PDB entry 3K6X | X-ray diffraction, 2.25 A resolution | chain A

Chain A:
Protein: Solute-binding protein MA_0280
From: Methanosarcina acetivorans
UniProtKB: Q8TTZ5 (Y280_METAC); residues 27-352 here = UniProt positions 27-352
Amino-acid sequence (354 residues; numbered -1 to 352; the number before each row is that of its first residue; numbers below 1 keep their minus sign (Met-1 is residue -1)):
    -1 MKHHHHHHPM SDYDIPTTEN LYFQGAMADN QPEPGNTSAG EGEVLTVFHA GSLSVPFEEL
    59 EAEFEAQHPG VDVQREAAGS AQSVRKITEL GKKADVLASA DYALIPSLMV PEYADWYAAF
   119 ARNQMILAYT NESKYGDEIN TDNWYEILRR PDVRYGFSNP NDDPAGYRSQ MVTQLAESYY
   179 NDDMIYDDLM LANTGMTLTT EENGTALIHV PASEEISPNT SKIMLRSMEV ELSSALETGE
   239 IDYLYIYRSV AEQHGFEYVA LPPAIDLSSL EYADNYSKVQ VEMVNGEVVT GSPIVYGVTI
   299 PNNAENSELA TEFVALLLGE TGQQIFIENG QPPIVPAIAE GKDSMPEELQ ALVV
Unresolved in the structure: -1 to 12, 23-40
Differences from the reference sequence: expression tag (-1 to 26)
Ligand contacts: molybdate ion (MOO): Ala48, Gly49, Ser50, Ala76, Gly77, Ser78, Ala98, Asp161, Pro162, Ala163, Met226, Glu227, Tyr245, Tyr294

In short:
Chain A binds molybdate ion.
Chain A is Solute-binding protein MA_0280 (Methanosarcina acetivorans); the structure, M. acetivorans
Molybdate-Binding Protein (ModA) in Molybdate-Bound Close Form with 2 Molecules in Asymmetric Unit Forming
..., was determined by X-ray diffraction (same publication as 3K6U, 3K6V and 3K6W).
